Entry 7E5S (electron microscopy, 3.60 A resolution); this record covers chains B and D of the 19 polymer chains in the assembly.

# Chain B
Protein: Spike glycoprotein
Organism: Severe acute respiratory syndrome coronavirus 2
UniProt: P0DTC2 (SPIKE_SARS2); residues 1-1208 here = UniProt positions 1-1208
Chain sequence (1281 residues; numbered 1 to 1281; the number before each row is that of its first residue):
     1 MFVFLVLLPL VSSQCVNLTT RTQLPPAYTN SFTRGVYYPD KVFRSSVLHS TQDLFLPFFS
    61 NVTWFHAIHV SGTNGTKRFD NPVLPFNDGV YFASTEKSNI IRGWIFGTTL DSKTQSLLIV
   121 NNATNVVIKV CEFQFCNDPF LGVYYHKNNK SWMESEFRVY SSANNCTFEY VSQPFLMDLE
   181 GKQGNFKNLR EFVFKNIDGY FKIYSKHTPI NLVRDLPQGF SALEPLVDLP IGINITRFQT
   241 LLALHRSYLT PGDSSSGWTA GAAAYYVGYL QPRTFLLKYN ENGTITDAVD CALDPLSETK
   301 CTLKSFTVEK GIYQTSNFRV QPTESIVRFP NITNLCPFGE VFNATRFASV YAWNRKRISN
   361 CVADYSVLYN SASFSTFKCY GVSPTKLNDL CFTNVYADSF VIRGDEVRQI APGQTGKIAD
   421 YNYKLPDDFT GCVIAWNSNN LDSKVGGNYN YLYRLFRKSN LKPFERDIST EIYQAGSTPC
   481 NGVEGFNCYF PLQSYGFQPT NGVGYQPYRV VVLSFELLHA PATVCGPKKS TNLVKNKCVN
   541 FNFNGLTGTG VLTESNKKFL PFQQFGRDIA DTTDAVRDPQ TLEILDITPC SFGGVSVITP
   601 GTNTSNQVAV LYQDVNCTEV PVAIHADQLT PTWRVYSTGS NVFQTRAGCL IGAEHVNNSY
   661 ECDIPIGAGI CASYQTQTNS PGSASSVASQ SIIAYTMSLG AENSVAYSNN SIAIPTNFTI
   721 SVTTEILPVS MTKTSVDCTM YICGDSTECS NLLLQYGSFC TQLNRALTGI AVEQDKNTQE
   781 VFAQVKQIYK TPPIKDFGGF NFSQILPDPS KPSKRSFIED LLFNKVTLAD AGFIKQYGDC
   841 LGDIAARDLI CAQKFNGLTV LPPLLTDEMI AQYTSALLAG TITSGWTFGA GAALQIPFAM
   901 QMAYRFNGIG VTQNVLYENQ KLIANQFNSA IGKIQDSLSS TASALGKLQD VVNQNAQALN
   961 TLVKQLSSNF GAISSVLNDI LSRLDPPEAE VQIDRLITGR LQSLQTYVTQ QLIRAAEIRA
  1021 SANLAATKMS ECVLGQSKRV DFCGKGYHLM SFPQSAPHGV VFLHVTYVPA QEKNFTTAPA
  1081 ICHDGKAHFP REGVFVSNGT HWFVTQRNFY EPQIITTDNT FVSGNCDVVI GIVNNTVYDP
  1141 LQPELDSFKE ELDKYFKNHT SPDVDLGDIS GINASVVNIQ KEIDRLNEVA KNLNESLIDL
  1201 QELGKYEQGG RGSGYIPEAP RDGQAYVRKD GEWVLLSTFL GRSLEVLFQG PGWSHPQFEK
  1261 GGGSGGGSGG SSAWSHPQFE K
Unresolved in the structure: 1-13, 252-255, 621-640, 677-688, 828-853, 1148-1281
Construct notes: engineered mutation Gly682 (Arg in P0DTC2), Ser683 (Arg in P0DTC2), Ser685 (Arg in P0DTC2), Pro986 (Lys in P0DTC2), Pro987 (Val in P0DTC2); expression tag (1209-1281)
Swiss-Prot annotation at these positions:
  - region: Asn280 to Cys301 (Putative superantigen), Arg403 to Asp405 (Integrin-binding motif), Asn448 to Phe456 (Immunodominant HLA epitope recognized by the CD8+), Pro681, Ala684 (Putative superantigen), Ser816 to Tyr837 (Fusion peptide 1), Lys835 to Phe855 (Fusion peptide 2), Asp1163 to Glu1202 (Heptad repeat 2)
  - site: Arg815, Ser816 (Cleavage)
  - glycosylation: Asn17 (N-linked (GlcNAc...) (complex) asparagine), Asn61 (N-linked (GlcNAc...) (hybrid) asparagine), Asn74 (N-linked (GlcNAc...) (complex) asparagine), Asn122 (N-linked (GlcNAc...) (hybrid) asparagine), Asn149 (N-linked (GlcNAc...) (complex) asparagine), Asn165 (N-linked (GlcNAc...) (complex) asparagine), Asn234 (N-linked (GlcNAc...) (high mannose) asparagine), Asn282 (N-linked (GlcNAc...) (complex) asparagine), Thr323 (O-linked (GalNAc) threonine), Ser325 (O-linked (HexNAc...) serine), Asn331 (N-linked (GlcNAc...) (complex) asparagine), Asn343 (N-linked (GlcNAc...) (complex) asparagine), Asn603 (N-linked (GlcNAc...) (hybrid) asparagine), Asn616 (N-linked (GlcNAc...) (complex) asparagine), Asn657 (N-linked (GlcNAc...) (complex) asparagine), Thr676 (O-linked (GlcNAc...) threonine), Thr678 (O-linked (GlcNAc...) threonine), Asn709 (N-linked (GlcNAc...) (high mannose) asparagine), Asn717 (N-linked (GlcNAc...) (hybrid) asparagine), Asn801 (N-linked (GlcNAc...) (hybrid) asparagine) and 6 more in UniProt
Disulfides: Cys131-Cys166, Cys291-Cys301, Cys336-Cys361, Cys379-Cys432, Cys391-Cys525, Cys480-Cys488, Cys538-Cys590, Cys617-Cys649, Cys662-Cys671, Cys743-Cys749, Cys1032-Cys1043, Cys1082-Cys1126
Covalent attachments: N-acetylglucosamine (NAG) linked to Asn717, Asn801, Asn1098, Asn1134
Reported in the primary citation:
  - mutagenesis - R246I: decreased binding to FC05

# Chain D
Protein: H014 light chain
Organism: Homo sapiens
Chain sequence (210 residues; row label = number of the first residue in the row):
     2 IVLTQSPFQS VSPKEKVTIT CRASQSISSN LHWYQQKPDQ SPKLLIKYAS QSISGIPSRF
    62 SGSGSGTDFT LTINSLEAED FGIYFCQQTN FWPYIFGQGT KLEILKRTVA APSVFIFPPS
   122 DEQLKSGTAS VVCLLNNFYP REAKVQWKVD NALQSGNSES VTEQDSKDST YSLSSTLTLS
   182 KADYEKHKVY ACEVTHQGLS STKSFNRGEC
Unresolved in the structure: 107-211

# Chain B / chain D interface
Pairs across the interface - 9 pairs, chain B then chain D:
  Tyr369(B) - Trp93(D)  hydrophobic
  Ala372(B) - Phe92(D)
  Ala372(B) - Trp93(D)  hydrogen bond (backbone-backbone)
  Ala372(B) - Pro94(D)
  Phe374(B) - Asn91(D)
  Phe374(B) - Trp93(D)  hydrogen bond (backbone-backbone)
  Ser375(B) - Asn91(D)
  Ser375(B) - Tyr95(D)  hydrogen bond (backbone-side chain)
  Phe377(B) - Trp93(D)  hydrogen bond (backbone-side chain)
Other interface residues (no listed pair), chain B (10 interface residues in all): Ser371, Ser373, Thr376, Asn437, Val503
Other interface residues (no listed pair), chain D (7 interface residues in all): Asn31, Thr90

# Overview
Chain B and chain D form an interface of 10 and 7 residues respectively; the contacts include 4 hydrogen
bonds. Among the polar pairs are Ser375(B)-Tyr95(D), Phe377(B)-Trp93(D) and Ala372(B)-Trp93(D). Covalently
linked N-acetylglucosamine: at Asn717(B), Asn801(B), Asn1098(B) and Asn1134(B). The paper reports that R246I
of chain B reduces binding to FC05.
Chain B is Spike glycoprotein (Severe acute respiratory syndrome coronavirus 2) and chain D is H014 light
chain (Homo sapiens); the structure, SARS-CoV-2 S trimer with four-antibody cocktail complex, was determined
by electron microscopy (same publication as 7E5R).
